PDB entry 3PO3 | X-ray diffraction, 3.30 A resolution | chains C and K of the 16 polymer chains in the assembly

Chain C:
Molecule: DNA-directed RNA polymerase II subunit RPB3
From: Saccharomyces cerevisiae
Notes: EC 2.7.7.6
Reference sequence: P16370 (RPB3_YEAST); numbering as in UniProt (aligned over 1-318)
Amino-acid sequence (318 residues; each row starts with the number of its first residue):
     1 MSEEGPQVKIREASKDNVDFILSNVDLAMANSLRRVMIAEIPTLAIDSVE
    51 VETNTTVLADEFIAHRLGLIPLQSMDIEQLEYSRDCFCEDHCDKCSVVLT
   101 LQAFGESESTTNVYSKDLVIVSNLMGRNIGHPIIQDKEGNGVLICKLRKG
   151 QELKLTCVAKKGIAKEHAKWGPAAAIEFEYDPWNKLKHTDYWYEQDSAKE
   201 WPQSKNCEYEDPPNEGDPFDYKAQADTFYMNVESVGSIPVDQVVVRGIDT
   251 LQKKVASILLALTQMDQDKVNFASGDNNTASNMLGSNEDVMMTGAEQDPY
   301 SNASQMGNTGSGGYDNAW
Unresolved in the structure: 1-2, 269-318
Metal / ion sites: Zn2+: Cys86, Cys88, Cys92, Cys95
Curated features (UniProtKB/Swiss-Prot):
  - binding site (Zn(2+)): Cys86, Cys88, Cys92, Cys95
  - modified residue: Ser2 (N-acetylserine)
  - natural variant: Ala30 (A30D: In mutant RPB3-1)
  - mutagenesis: Lys9 (K9E: Transcript termination readthrough)

Chain K:
Molecule: DNA-directed RNA polymerase II subunit RPB11
From: Saccharomyces cerevisiae
Notes: EC 2.7.7.6
Reference sequence: P38902 (RPB11_YEAST); numbering as in UniProt (aligned over 1-120)
Amino-acid sequence (120 residues; numbered 1 to 120; the number before each row is that of its first residue):
     1 MNAPDRFELFLLGEGESKLKIDPDTKAPNAVVITFEKEDHTLGNLIRAEL
    51 LNDRKVLFAAYKVEHPFFARFKLRIQTTEGYDPKDALKNACNSIINKLGA
   101 LKTNFETEWNLQTLAADDAF
Unresolved in the structure: 115-120
Curated features (UniProtKB/Swiss-Prot):
  - mutagenesis: Glu108 (E108G/V: Transcript termination readthrough; E108K: Transcript termination readthrough. Lethal), Leu111 (L111P: Transcript termination readthrough), Leu114 (L114P: Transcript termination readthrough)

How chain C and chain K interact:
Pairs across the interface (85; chain C residue first):
  Glu3(C) with Ala100(K); Thr103(K); Asn104(K), hydrogen bond
  Gly5(C) with Ala100(K)
  Pro6(C) with Lys97(K); Asn104(K), hydrogen bond (backbone-side chain)
  Gln7(C) with Asn104(K)
  Val8(C) with Leu101(K), hydrophobic; Asn104(K); Phe105(K), hydrophobic; Glu108(K)
  Lys9(C) with Glu108(K)
  Ile10(C) with Glu108(K), hydrogen bond (backbone-side chain); Trp109(K); Gln112(K)
  Ala13(C) with Trp109(K), hydrophobic; Gln112(K); Thr113(K); Leu114(K)
  Ser14(C) with Trp109(K); Leu114(K)
  Val18(C) with Phe105(K), hydrophobic; Trp109(K), hydrophobic
  Leu22(C) with Leu101(K), hydrophobic
  Asp26(C) with Ala48(K)
  Ala28(C) with Asn44(K); Ala48(K), hydrophobic
  Met29(C) with Leu45(K), hydrophobic; Ile94(K), hydrophobic; Leu98(K), hydrophobic
  Ser32(C) with Thr41(K), hydrogen bond (side chain-backbone); Leu45(K)
  Arg35(C) with Asp39(K), salt bridge; His40(K); Thr41(K), hydrogen bond
  Val36(C) with Thr41(K)
  Glu40(C) with Thr41(K)
  Arg84(C) with Phe10(K); Leu11(K)
  Ile163(C) with Phe10(K), hydrophobic
  Ala164(C) with Arg6(K)
  Lys165(C) with Arg6(K), hydrogen bond (backbone-side chain); Leu9(K), hydrogen bond (side chain-backbone); Phe10(K)
  Glu166(C) with Arg6(K), hydrogen bond (backbone-side chain); Phe7(K); Phe10(K)
  His167(C) with Arg6(K)
  Asp241(C) with Phe105(K); Trp109(K)
  Val244(C) with Phe105(K), hydrophobic
  Val245(C) with Lys102(K); Glu106(K)
  Ile248(C) with Leu98(K); Lys102(K)
  Asp249(C) with Lys102(K), salt bridge
  Leu251(C) with Leu45(K), hydrophobic; Leu98(K), hydrophobic
  Gln252(C) with Ile95(K); Leu98(K); Gly99(K), hydrogen bond (side chain-backbone); Lys102(K)
  Lys254(C) with Glu38(K), salt bridge; Leu42(K)
  Val255(C) with Cys91(K); Ile94(K), hydrophobic; Ile95(K), hydrophobic
  Ala256(C) with Ile95(K)
  Ile258(C) with Leu19(K); Phe35(K), hydrophobic; Leu42(K), hydrophobic; Cys91(K), hydrophobic
  Leu259(C) with Lys88(K); Cys91(K), hydrophobic; Asn92(K); Ile95(K), hydrophobic
  Ala261(C) with Leu19(K), hydrophobic
  Leu262(C) with Leu19(K), hydrophobic; Ile21(K), hydrophobic; Leu87(K), hydrophobic; Lys88(K)
  Thr263(C) with Lys88(K)
  Met265(C) with Ile21(K), hydrophobic; Lys84(K)
  Asp266(C) with Lys88(K), salt bridge
Also at the interface, not in a pair above, chain C (47 interface residues in all): Glu4, Lys15, Phe20, Asn31, Leu33, Val240
Also at the interface, not in a pair above, chain K (40 interface residues in all): Lys18, Asn52

Overview:
The interface between chain C and chain K involves 47 residues on one side and 40 on the other; the contacts
include 9 hydrogen bonds and 4 salt bridges. Polar pairs include Arg35(C)-Asp39(K), Asp249(C)-Lys102(K) and
Lys254(C)-Glu38(K).
Chain C is DNA-directed RNA polymerase II subunit RPB3 and chain K is DNA-directed RNA polymerase II subunit
RPB11, both from Saccharomyces cerevisiae; the structure, Arrested RNA Polymerase II reactivation
intermediate, was determined by X-ray diffraction (same publication as 3PO2).
